PDB entry 6ZJN | electron microscopy, 6.10 A resolution (low resolution: residue-level contacts below are approximate; hydrogen-bond / salt-bridge calls are withheld) | chains 4 and A of the 15 polymer chains in the assembly

# Chain 4
Name: NADH-quinone oxidoreductase subunit 4
Source organism: Thermus thermophilus
Notes: EC 7.1.1.-
UniProtKB: Q56220 (NQO4_THET8); numbering as in UniProt (aligned over 1-409)
Sequence (409 residues; numbered 1 to 409; the number before each row is that of its first residue):
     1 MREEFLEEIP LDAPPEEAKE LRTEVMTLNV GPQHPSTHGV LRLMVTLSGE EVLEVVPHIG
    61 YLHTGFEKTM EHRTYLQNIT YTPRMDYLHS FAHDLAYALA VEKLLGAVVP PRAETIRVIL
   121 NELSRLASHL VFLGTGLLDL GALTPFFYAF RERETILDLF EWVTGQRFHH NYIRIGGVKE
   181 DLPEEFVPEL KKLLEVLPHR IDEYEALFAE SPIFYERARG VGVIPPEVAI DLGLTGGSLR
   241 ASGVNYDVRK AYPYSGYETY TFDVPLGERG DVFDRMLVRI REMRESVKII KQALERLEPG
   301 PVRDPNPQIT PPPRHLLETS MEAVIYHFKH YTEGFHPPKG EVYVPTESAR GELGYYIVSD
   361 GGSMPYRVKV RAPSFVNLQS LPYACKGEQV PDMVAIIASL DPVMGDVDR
Unresolved in the structure: 1-25
What the authors report for this chain:
  - catalytic residues: H38, Y87 (proposed by the authors, not directly observed)

# Chain A
Name: NADH-quinone oxidoreductase subunit 7
Source organism: Thermus thermophilus
Notes: EC 7.1.1.-
UniProtKB: Q56217 (NQO7_THET8); numbering as in UniProt (aligned over 1-119)
Sequence (119 residues; numbered 1 to 119; the number before each row is that of its first residue):
     1 MAPIQEYVGT LIYVGVALFI GVAALLVGAL LGPKKPGRAK LMPYESGNDP AGEVKRFPVH
    61 FYVVAMLFIL FDVEVAFLWP YAVSAGGLGL YGFLGVLAFT LLLFVGFLYE WWKGVMRWH
Unresolved in the structure: 118-119

# Chain 4 / chain A interface
Pairs across the interface (12):
  M26(4) with P50(A); E53(A)
  T27(4) with P50(A); A51(A); G52(A); E53(A)
  N29(4) with N48(A)
  G31(4) with E45(A); S46(A)
  P32(4) with S46(A)
  H34(4) with E45(A); S46(A)

# Overview
The interface between chain 4 and chain A involves 6 residues on one side and 7 on the other. From the paper:
catalytic residues H38(4) and Y87(4).
Here chain 4 is NADH-quinone oxidoreductase subunit 4 and chain A is NADH-quinone oxidoreductase subunit 7,
both from Thermus thermophilus. Entry 6ZJN (Respiratory complex I from Thermus thermophilus, NADH dataset,
minor state) was determined by electron microscopy (same publication as 6I0D, 6I1P, 6Q8O, 6Q8W, 6Q8X, 6Y11 and
3 further entries).
